Entry 6KXF (X-ray diffraction, 1.98 A resolution); this record covers chains B and C of the 3 polymer chains in the assembly.

== Chain B ==
Protein: Ketosynthase
Source organism: Streptomyces sp. MSC090213JE08
Reference sequence: A0A1Y1BW66 (A0A1Y1BW66_9ACTN); numbering as in UniProt (aligned over 1-378)
Amino-acid sequence (378 residues; each row starts with the number of its first residue):
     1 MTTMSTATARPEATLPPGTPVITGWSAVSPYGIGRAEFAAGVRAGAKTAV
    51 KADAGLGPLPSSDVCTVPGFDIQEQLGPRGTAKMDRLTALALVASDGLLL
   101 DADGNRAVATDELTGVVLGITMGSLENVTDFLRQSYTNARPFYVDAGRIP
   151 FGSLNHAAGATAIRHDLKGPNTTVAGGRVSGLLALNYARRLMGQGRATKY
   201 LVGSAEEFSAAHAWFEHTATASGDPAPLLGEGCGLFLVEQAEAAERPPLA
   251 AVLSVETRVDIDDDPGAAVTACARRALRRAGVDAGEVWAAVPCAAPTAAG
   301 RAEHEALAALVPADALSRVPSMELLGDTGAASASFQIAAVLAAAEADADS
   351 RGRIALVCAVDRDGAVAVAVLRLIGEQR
Unresolved in the structure: 1-14, 375-378

== Chain C ==
Protein: ACP
Source organism: Streptomyces sp. MSC090213JE08
Reference sequence: A0A1Y1BWQ0 (A0A1Y1BWQ0_9ACTN); residues 1-83 here = UniProt positions 1-83
Amino-acid sequence (83 residues; row label = number of the first residue in the row):
     1 MTTVAPERLSRIREIIAENIDVDLDGLSDTALFIDELGADSLKLIDVLSA
    51 LEMEYSIVIDMNELPKMTNVEATYQVTAAAAGW
Unresolved in the structure: 1-4, 27-32
Glycans and other covalent adducts: compound DYF linked to Ser-41
Ligand contacts: DYF ([(3R)-2,2-dimethyl-4-[[3-[2-[[(E)-oct-2-enoyl]amino]ethylamino]-3-oxidanylidene-propyl]amino]-3-oxidanyl-4-oxidanylidene-butyl] dihydrogen phosphate): Asp-40, Leu-42, Ile-45

== Chain B / chain C interface ==
Residue-residue contacts - 14 pairs, chain B then chain C:
  Arg-79(B) with Asp-21(C), salt bridge
  Lys-83(B) with Asp-46(C), salt bridge
  Asn-138(B) with Met-53(C)
  Arg-140(B) with Ser-56(C), hydrogen bond (side chain-backbone); Ile-57(C); Val-58(C)
  Phe-142(B) with Glu-52(C)
  Tyr-143(B) with Glu-52(C), hydrogen bond (side chain-backbone); Ser-56(C); Ile-57(C), hydrogen bond (side chain-backbone)
  Val-144(B) with Ser-49(C), hydrogen bond (backbone-side chain)
  Ala-146(B) with Ile-45(C), hydrophobic; Asp-46(C)
  Gly-147(B) with Asp-46(C), hydrogen bond (backbone-side chain)
Other interface residues (no listed pair), chain B (12 interface residues in all): Ala-139, Asp-145, Pro-150
Other interface residues (no listed pair), chain C (11 interface residues in all): Asn-19, Leu-42

== In short ==
12 residues of chain B face 11 of chain C across their interface, with 5 hydrogen bonds and 2 salt bridges.
Polar pairs include Arg-79(B)/Asp-21(C), Lys-83(B)/Asp-46(C) and Arg-140(B)/Ser-56(C). Compound DYF is
covalently linked to Ser-41(C).
Here chain B is Ketosynthase and chain C is ACP, both from Streptomyces sp. MSC090213JE08. Entry 6KXF (The
ishigamide ketosynthase/chain length factor) was determined by X-ray diffraction, deposited together with 6KXD
and 6KXE.
